8J7V - chains A and C of the 6 polymer chains in the assembly; structure by electron microscopy, 2.79 A resolution.

# Chain A
Protein: Zinc transporter 7
Organism: Homo sapiens
UniProtKB: Q8NEW0 (ZNT7_HUMAN); residue numbers follow UniProt; this construct covers 1-376
Amino-acid sequence (390 residues; numbered -13 to 376; the number before each row is that of its first residue; numbers below 1 keep their minus sign (Met-13 is residue -13)):
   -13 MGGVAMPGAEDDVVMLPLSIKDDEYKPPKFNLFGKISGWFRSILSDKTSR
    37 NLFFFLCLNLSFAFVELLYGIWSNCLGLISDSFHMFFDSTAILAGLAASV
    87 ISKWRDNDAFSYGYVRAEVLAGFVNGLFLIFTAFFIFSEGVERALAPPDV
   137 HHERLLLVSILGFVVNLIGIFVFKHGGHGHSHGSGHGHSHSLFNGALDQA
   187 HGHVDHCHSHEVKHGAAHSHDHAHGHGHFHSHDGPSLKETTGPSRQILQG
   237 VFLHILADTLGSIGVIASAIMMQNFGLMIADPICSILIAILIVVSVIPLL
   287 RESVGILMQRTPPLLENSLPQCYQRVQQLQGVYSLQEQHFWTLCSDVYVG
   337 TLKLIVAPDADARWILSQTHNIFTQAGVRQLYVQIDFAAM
Disordered / not traced: -13 to 21, 137-140, 164-228
Differences from the reference sequence: initiating methionine (-13); expression tag (-12 to 0)

# Chain C
Protein: Light chain of YN7114-08 Fab
Organism: Mus musculus
Notes: antibody fragment or engineered binder
Amino-acid sequence (218 residues; each row starts with the number of its first residue):
     1 DIVLTQSPASLAVSLRRRATISCRASESVDGYGHSFMHWYQQKSGQPPKL
    51 LIYRASNLESGVPARFSGSGSRTDFTLTIDPVEADDAATYYCQQSNEDPY
   101 TFGSGTKLEIKRADAAPTVSIFPPSSEQLTSGGASVVCFLNNFYPKDINV
   151 KWKIDGSERQNGVLNSWTDQDSKDSTYSMSSTLTLTKDEYERHNSYTCEA
   201 THKTSTSPIVKSFNRNEC
Disordered / not traced: 216-218
Cystine bridges: Cys23-Cys92, Cys138-Cys198

# Chain A / chain C interface
Residue-residue contacts (13):
  Gln316(A) - Asp98(C)  hydrogen bond
  Gln316(A) - Tyr100(C)
  Asp347(A) - Phe36(C)
  Arg349(A) - His34(C)
  Arg349(A) - Arg54(C)
  Trp350(A) - Phe36(C)  hydrophobic
  Trp350(A) - Ser95(C)  hydrogen bond (side chain-backbone)
  Trp350(A) - Asn96(C)  hydrogen bond (side chain-backbone)
  Ser353(A) - Gly31(C)
  Ser353(A) - Tyr32(C)
  Ser353(A) - Phe36(C)
  Gln354(A) - Asn96(C)
  His356(A) - Tyr32(C)
Other interface residues (no listed pair), chain C (10 interface residues in all): Glu97

# Overview
The interface between chain A and chain C involves 7 residues on one side and 10 on the other, with 3 hydrogen
bonds. Polar pairs include Gln316(A)-Asp98(C), Trp350(A)-Ser95(C) and Trp350(A)-Asn96(C).
Here chain A is Zinc transporter 7 (Homo sapiens) and chain C is Light chain of YN7114-08 Fab (Mus musculus).
Entry 8J7V (Cryo-EM structure of hZnT7-Fab complex in zinc-unbound state) was determined by electron
microscopy (same publication as 8J7T, 8J7U, 8J7W, 8J7X, 8J7Y and 8J80).
